PDB entry 4MLD | X-ray diffraction, 2.88 A resolution | chains A and D

== Chain A (and D) ==
Name: Response regulator
Source organism: Streptococcus pneumoniae
Notes: fragment: REC domain; chain D of this document is another copy of the same molecule, construct and numbering; everything in this record applies to it too
UniProt: Q8DMW5 (Q8DMW5_STRR6); numbering as in UniProt (aligned over 1-137)
Sequence (143 residues; row label = number of the first residue in the row):
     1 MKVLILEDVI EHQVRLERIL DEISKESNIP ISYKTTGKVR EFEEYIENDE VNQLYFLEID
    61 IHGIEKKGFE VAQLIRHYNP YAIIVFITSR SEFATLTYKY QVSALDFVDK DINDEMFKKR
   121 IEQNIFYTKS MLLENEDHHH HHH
Unresolved in the structure: 134-143
Construct notes: engineered mutation Glu-58 (Asp in Q8DMW5); expression tag (138-143)

== Interface between chain A and chain D ==
Contacting residue pairs - 28 pairs, chain A then chain D:
  Arg-76(A) with Tyr-127(D)
  Ala-94(A) with Thr-95(D); Tyr-98(D), hydrogen bond (backbone-side chain)
  Thr-95(A) with Ala-94(D); Thr-95(D)
  Thr-97(A) with Tyr-98(D), hydrogen bond
  Tyr-98(A) with Ala-94(D), hydrogen bond (side chain-backbone); Thr-97(D), hydrogen bond; Ala-104(D); Leu-105(D); Asp-106(D); Phe-107(D), hydrophobic
  Gln-101(A) with Leu-105(D); Gln-123(D), hydrogen bond (side chain-backbone); Tyr-127(D)
  Val-102(A) with Leu-105(D)
  Ser-103(A) with Ser-103(D); Leu-105(D)
  Ala-104(A) with Tyr-98(D)
  Leu-105(A) with Tyr-98(D); Gln-101(D); Ser-103(D)
  Asp-106(A) with Tyr-98(D)
  Phe-107(A) with Tyr-98(D), hydrophobic
  Gln-123(A) with Gln-101(D)
  Tyr-127(A) with Arg-76(D); Gln-101(D)
  Met-131(A) with Pro-80(D), hydrophobic
Also at the interface, not in a pair above, chain A (17 interface residues in all): Pro-80, Tyr-81
Also at the interface, not in a pair above, chain D (18 interface residues in all): Tyr-81, Val-102, Asn-124, Met-131

== Summary ==
17 residues of chain A face 18 of chain D across their interface, with 5 hydrogen bonds. Among the polar pairs
are Ala-94(A)/Tyr-98(D), Thr-97(A)/Tyr-98(D) and Gln-101(A)/Gln-123(D).
Chain A and chain D are both Response regulator (Streptococcus pneumoniae); the structure, X-ray structure of
ComE D58E REC domain from Streptococcus pneumoniae, was determined by X-ray diffraction (same publication as
4ML3).
